8R5A - chains 3B and QC of the 264 polymer chains in the assembly; structure by electron microscopy, 2.84 A resolution.

== Chain 3B (and QC) ==
Name: Transcription attenuation protein MtrB
From: Geobacillus stearothermophilus
Notes: chain QC of this document is another copy of the same molecule, construct and numbering; everything in this record applies to it too
Reference sequence: Q9X6J6 (MTRB_GEOSE); numbering as in UniProt (aligned over 1-74)
Chain sequence (74 residues; each row starts with the number of its first residue):
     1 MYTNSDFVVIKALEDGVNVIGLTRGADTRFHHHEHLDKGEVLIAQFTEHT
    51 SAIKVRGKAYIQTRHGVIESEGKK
Not modelled in the structure: 1-2, 73-74
Differences from the reference sequence: engineered mutation His33 (Ser in Q9X6J6), His35 (Lys in Q9X6J6)
Bound ions: Co2+: His33, His35 (shared with 1 residue of chain dB)

== Chain 3B / chain QC interface ==
Residue-residue contacts (38):
  Thr3(3B) - Asn4(QC)  hydrogen bond
  Thr3(3B) - Ser5(QC)  hydrogen bond (backbone-side chain)
  Thr3(3B) - Gln45(QC)
  Asp6(3B) - Phe7(QC)
  Arg24(3B) - Asn4(QC)  hydrogen bond
  Arg24(3B) - Gln45(QC)  hydrogen bond
  Arg24(3B) - Thr47(QC)
  Arg24(3B) - Glu48(QC)  salt bridge
  Gly25(3B) - His49(QC)
  Ala26(3B) - His31(QC)
  Ala26(3B) - His49(QC)
  Thr28(3B) - His31(QC)
  Thr28(3B) - His32(QC)
  Phe46(3B) - Ile43(QC)  hydrophobic
  Phe46(3B) - Gln45(QC)
  Ser51(3B) - Gln45(QC)  hydrogen bond (backbone-backbone)
  Ala52(3B) - Ile43(QC)
  Ile53(3B) - Val41(QC)
  Ile53(3B) - Leu42(QC)
  Ile53(3B) - Ile43(QC)  hydrogen bond (backbone-backbone)
  Lys54(3B) - Glu34(QC)  salt bridge
  Lys54(3B) - Glu40(QC)
  Lys54(3B) - Val41(QC)
  Lys54(3B) - Leu42(QC)
  Val55(3B) - Glu40(QC)
  Val55(3B) - Val41(QC)  hydrogen bond (backbone-backbone)
  Arg56(3B) - Glu40(QC)  salt bridge
  Arg64(3B) - Phe7(QC)
  His65(3B) - Phe7(QC)  hydrogen bond (side chain-backbone)
  His65(3B) - Gln62(QC)
  His65(3B) - Arg64(QC)
  Val67(3B) - Gln62(QC)
  Ile68(3B) - Val9(QC)  hydrophobic
  Glu69(3B) - Lys11(QC)  hydrogen bond (backbone-side chain)
  Ser70(3B) - Gly39(QC)
  Ser70(3B) - Val41(QC)
  Glu71(3B) - Gly39(QC)  hydrogen bond (backbone-backbone)
  Gly72(3B) - Gly39(QC)
Interface residues without a listed pair, chain 3B (25 interface residues in all): Leu22, Thr50, Ile61, Thr63
Interface residues without a listed pair, chain QC (23 interface residues in all): Asp6, Ala44, Tyr60, Thr63

== Summary ==
25 residues of chain 3B face 23 of chain QC across their interface; the contacts include 10 hydrogen bonds and
3 salt bridges. Among the polar pairs are Arg24(3B)-Glu48(QC), Lys54(3B)-Glu34(QC) and Arg56(3B)-Glu40(QC).
His33(3B) and His35(3B) form the Co2+ site.
Both chains are Transcription attenuation protein MtrB (Geobacillus stearothermophilus). Entry 8R5A (Structure
of the Co(II) triggered TRAP (S33HK35H) protein cage (dextro form)) was determined by electron microscopy
(same publication as 8R59).
